4USE - chain A; structure by X-ray diffraction, 2.65 A resolution.

[Chain A]
Protein: Serine/threonine-protein kinase 10
Source organism: Homo sapiens
Notes: EC 2.7.11.1; fragment: kinase domain, residues 18-317
UniProt: O94804 (STK10_HUMAN); residue numbers follow UniProt; this construct covers 18-317
Chain sequence (302 residues; each row starts with the number of its first residue):
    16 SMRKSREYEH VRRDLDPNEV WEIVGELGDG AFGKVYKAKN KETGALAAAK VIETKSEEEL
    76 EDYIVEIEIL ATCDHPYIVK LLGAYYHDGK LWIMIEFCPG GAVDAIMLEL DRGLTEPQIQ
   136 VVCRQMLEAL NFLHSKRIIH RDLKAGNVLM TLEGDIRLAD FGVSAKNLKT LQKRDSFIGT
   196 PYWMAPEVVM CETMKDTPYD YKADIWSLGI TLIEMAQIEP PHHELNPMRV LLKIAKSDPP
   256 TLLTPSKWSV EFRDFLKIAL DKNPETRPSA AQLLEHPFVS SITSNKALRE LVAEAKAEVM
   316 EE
Disordered / not traced: 16-23, 188-194, 317
Sequence notes: expression tag (16-17)
Small-molecule neighbours: R09 (4-{5-(6-methoxynaphthalen-2-yl)-1-methyl-2-[2-methyl-4-(methylsulfonyl)phenyl]-1H-imidazol-4-yl}pyridine): L42, G43, G45, V50, A63, A64, K65, E81, I108, I110, E111, F112, C113, A117, G161, L164, A174
Curated features (UniProtKB/Swiss-Prot):
  - active site: D157 (Proton acceptor)
  - binding site (ATP): L42 to V50, K65
  - modified residue (Phosphoserine): S20, S191
  - natural variant: K277 (K277E: In TGCT)
  - mutagenesis: K65 (K65I: Loss of kinase activity)

[Overview]
Ligands of chain A: compound R09. Curated annotation (UniProt) lists active-site residue D157, 10 ATP-binding
residues and one mutagenesis site.
Chain A is Serine/threonine-protein kinase 10 (Homo sapiens); the structure, Human STK10 (LOK) with SB-633825,
was determined by X-ray diffraction, deposited together with 4USD and 4USF.
